PDB entry 2Y6K | X-ray diffraction, 1.36 A resolution | chain A

# Chain A
Name: Xylanase
Source organism: Rhodothermus marinus
Notes: EC 3.2.1.8
UniProtKB: Q6V8M0 (Q6V8M0_RHOMR); residues 2-166 here correspond to UniProt positions 1-165 (UniProt number = residue number - 1)
Sequence (167 residues; row label = number of the first residue in the row):
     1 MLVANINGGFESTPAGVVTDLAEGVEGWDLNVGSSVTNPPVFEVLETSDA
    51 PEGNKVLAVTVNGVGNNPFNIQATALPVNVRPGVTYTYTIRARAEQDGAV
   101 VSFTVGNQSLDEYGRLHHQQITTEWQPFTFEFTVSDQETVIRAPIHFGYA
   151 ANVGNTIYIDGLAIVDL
Disordered / not traced: 1, 167
Sequence notes: expression tag (1); engineered mutation Phe-69 (Trp68 in Q6V8M0), Asn-70 (Asp69 in Q6V8M0), Gln-72 (Glu71 in Q6V8M0), Leu-76 (Phe75 in Q6V8M0), Arg-91 (Trp90 in Q6V8M0), Leu-110 (Phe109 in Q6V8M0), Asp-111 (Gln110 in Q6V8M0), His-118 (Glu117 in Q6V8M0); cloning artifact (167)
Metal / ion sites: Ca2+ site 1: Gly-9, Glu-11, Glu-52, Lys-55, Asp-160; Ca2+ site 2: Ala-22, Trp-28, Asp-29

# Summary
Gly-9, Glu-11, Glu-52, Lys-55 and Asp-160 form the Ca2+ site 1. The Ca2+ site 2 is built by Ala-22, Trp-28 and
Asp-29.
Chain A is Xylanase (Rhodothermus marinus); the structure, Xylotetraose bound to X-2 engineered mutated CBM4-2
Carbohydrate Binding Module from a Thermostable Rhodothermus marinus Xylanase, was determined by X-ray
diffraction (same publication as 2Y64, 2Y6G, 2Y6H, 2Y6J and 2Y6L).
